Entry 1HLO (X-ray diffraction, 2.80 A resolution); this record covers chains C and A of the 4 polymer chains in the assembly.

[Chain C]
Molecule: 11-nt DNA strand
Sequence (11 nucleotides; each row starts with the number of its first residue):
   102 CACCACGTGGT

[Chain A]
Protein: Protein (transcription factor max)
Organism: Homo sapiens
UniProt: P61244 (MAX_HUMAN); residues 10-82 here correspond to UniProt positions 20-92 (UniProt number = residue number + 10)
Amino-acid sequence (80 residues; each row starts with the number of its first residue):
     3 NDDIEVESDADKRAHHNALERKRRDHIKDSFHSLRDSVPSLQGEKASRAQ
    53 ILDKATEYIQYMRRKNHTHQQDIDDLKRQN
Curated features (UniProtKB/Swiss-Prot):
  - region: His71 to Asn82 (Leucine-zipper)
  - modified residue: Lys56 (N6-acetyllysine)
From the paper describing this entry:
  - self-association interface (contacts with another copy of this molecule): Asp31, His34, Ser35, Asp38
  - binding site for the 11-nt DNA strand (chain C): Arg15, His18, Glu22, Arg26
  - binding site for the 11-nt DNA strand: His18, Tyr63
  - conformationally variable residues: Lys14
  - post-translational modification sites: Ser10 (citing earlier work)
  - specificity-determining residues: Arg26

[Chain C / chain A interface]
Pairs across the interface (15):
  DC104(C) with Ser49(A), phosphate contact
  DC105(C) with Ser49(A), phosphate contact; Arg50(A), hydrogen bond to the phosphate
  DA106(C) with Lys30(A), salt bridge to the phosphate; Arg50(A), salt bridge to the phosphate
  DC107(C) with Arg26(A), salt bridge to the phosphate
  DG108(C) with Asn19(A), sugar contact; Glu22(A), base contact; Arg23(A), salt bridge to the phosphate; Arg26(A), salt bridge to the phosphate
  DT109(C) with Arg15(A), salt bridge to the phosphate; Asn19(A), phosphate contact; Glu22(A), base contact
  DG110(C) with His18(A), hydrogen bond to the base
  DG111(C) with His18(A), hydrogen bond to the base
Other interface residues (no listed pair), chain A (10 interface residues in all): Ala51

[Summary]
Chain C and chain A form an interface of 8 and 10 residues respectively, with 3 hydrogen bonds and 6 salt
bridges. Among the polar pairs are DG110(C)-His18(A), DG111(C)-His18(A) and DC105(C)-Arg50(A). The paper
reports a binding site for the 11-nt DNA strand (chain C) at Arg15(A), His18(A) and Glu22(A) among others; a
binding site for the 11-nt DNA strand at His18(A) and Tyr63(A).
Here chain C is an 11-nt DNA strand and chain A is Protein (transcription factor max) (Homo sapiens). Entry
1HLO (The crystal structure of an intact human max-DNA complex: new insights into mechanisms of
transcriptional control) was determined by X-ray diffraction.
